2A8R - chains A and B; structure by X-ray diffraction, 2.45 A resolution.

== Chain A (and B) ==
Molecule: U8 snoRNA-binding protein X29
From: Xenopus laevis
Notes: EC 3.6.1.-; chain B of this document is another copy of the same molecule, construct and numbering; everything in this record applies to it too
Reference sequence: Q569R2 (Q569R2_XENLA); aligned to UniProt positions 1-212 over residues 1-212 (the alignment contains insertions or deletions, so no single offset holds)
Amino-acid sequence (212 residues; row label = number of the first residue in the row):
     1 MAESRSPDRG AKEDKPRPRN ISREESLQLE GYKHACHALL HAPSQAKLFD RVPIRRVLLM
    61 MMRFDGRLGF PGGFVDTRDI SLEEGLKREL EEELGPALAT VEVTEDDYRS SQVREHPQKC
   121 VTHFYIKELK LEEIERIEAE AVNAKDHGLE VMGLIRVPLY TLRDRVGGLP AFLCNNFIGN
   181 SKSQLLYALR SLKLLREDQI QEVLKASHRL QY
Disordered / not traced: 1-19, 210-212 (chain B: 1-17, 209-212)
Sequence notes: modified residue (120, 174)
Modified / non-standard residues: Cys-120 (s-(2-amino-2-oxoethyl)-l-cysteine; YCM); Cys-174 (s-(2-amino-2-oxoethyl)-l-cysteine; YCM)
Metal / ion sites: Mn2+ site 1: Gly-72, Glu-93 (together with pyrophosphate); Mn2+ site 2: Glu-89, Glu-93, Glu-150 (together with pyrophosphate)
Ligand contacts: pyrophosphate (POP): His-37, Arg-63, Phe-64, Gly-72, Gly-73, Phe-74, Glu-89, Glu-93, Glu-150

== How chain A and chain B interact ==
Pairs across the interface (67):
  Lys-47(A) / Leu-149(B)
  Leu-48(A) / Phe-64(B)  hydrophobic
  Leu-48(A) / Leu-149(B)
  Leu-48(A) / Glu-150(B)
  Phe-49(A) / Phe-64(B)  hydrophobic
  Ile-54(A) / Gly-148(B)
  Met-62(A) / Ile-155(B)  hydrophobic
  Met-62(A) / Phe-172(B)  hydrophobic
  Met-62(A) / Asn-175(B)
  Phe-64(A) / Leu-48(B)  hydrophobic
  Phe-64(A) / Phe-49(B)  hydrophobic
  Phe-64(A) / Pro-158(B)
  Phe-64(A) / Tyr-160(B)  hydrogen bond (backbone-side chain)
  Phe-64(A) / Leu-162(B)  hydrophobic
  Phe-64(A) / Gly-168(B)
  Asp-65(A) / Gly-167(B)
  Asp-65(A) / Gly-168(B)  hydrogen bond (backbone-backbone)
  Asp-65(A) / Ala-171(B)
  Gly-66(A) / Gly-168(B)
  Gly-66(A) / Phe-172(B)
  Gly-66(A) / Asn-175(B)  hydrogen bond (backbone-side chain)
  Arg-67(A) / Val-166(B)
  Arg-67(A) / Ala-171(B)
  Glu-138(A) / Val-142(B)
  Glu-138(A) / His-147(B)  salt bridge
  Ala-139(A) / Val-142(B)  hydrophobic
  Val-142(A) / Glu-138(B)
  Val-142(A) / Ala-139(B)  hydrophobic
  His-147(A) / Glu-138(B)  salt bridge
  His-147(A) / Arg-156(B)
  Gly-148(A) / Ile-54(B)
  Gly-148(A) / Arg-156(B)
  Leu-149(A) / Lys-47(B)
  Leu-149(A) / Leu-48(B)
  Met-152(A) / Ile-155(B)
  Met-152(A) / Arg-156(B)  hydrogen bond (backbone-backbone)
  Met-152(A) / Tyr-160(B)
  Gly-153(A) / Leu-154(B)
  Leu-154(A) / Gly-153(B)
  Leu-154(A) / Leu-154(B)
  Ile-155(A) / Met-62(B)  hydrophobic
  Ile-155(A) / Met-152(B)
  Ile-155(A) / Ile-155(B)  hydrophobic
  Arg-156(A) / His-147(B)
  Arg-156(A) / Gly-148(B)
  Arg-156(A) / Met-152(B)  hydrogen bond (backbone-backbone)
  Pro-158(A) / Phe-64(B)
  Tyr-160(A) / Phe-64(B)  hydrogen bond (side chain-backbone)
  Tyr-160(A) / Met-152(B)
  Leu-162(A) / Phe-64(B)  hydrophobic
  Gly-167(A) / Asp-65(B)
  Gly-168(A) / Phe-64(B)
  Gly-168(A) / Asp-65(B)  hydrogen bond (backbone-backbone)
  Ala-171(A) / Asp-65(B)
  Ala-171(A) / Gly-66(B)
  Ala-171(A) / Arg-67(B)
  Ala-171(A) / Asn-176(B)  hydrogen bond (backbone-side chain)
  Phe-172(A) / Met-62(B)  hydrophobic
  Phe-172(A) / Gly-66(B)
  Cys-174(A) / Asn-176(B)
  Asn-175(A) / Met-62(B)
  Asn-175(A) / Gly-66(B)  hydrogen bond (side chain-backbone)
  Asn-175(A) / Asn-175(B)
  Asn-175(A) / Asn-176(B)  hydrogen bond (side chain-backbone)
  Asn-176(A) / Ala-171(B)  hydrogen bond (side chain-backbone)
  Asn-176(A) / Cys-174(B)
  Asn-176(A) / Asn-175(B)  hydrogen bond (backbone-side chain)
Other interface residues (no listed pair), chain A (35 interface residues in all): Ala-46, Arg-63, Leu-68, Glu-150, Val-166
Other interface residues (no listed pair), chain B (33 interface residues in all): Leu-68

== In short ==
Chain A and chain B form an interface of 35 and 33 residues respectively, with 12 hydrogen bonds and 2 salt
bridges. Polar contacts include Glu-138(A)/His-147(B), Phe-64(A)/Tyr-160(B) and Gly-66(A)/Asn-175(B). Bound to
chain A: pyrophosphate. The Mn2+ site 1 is built by Gly-72(A) and Glu-93(A).
Both chains are U8 snoRNA-binding protein X29 (Xenopus laevis). Entry 2A8R (2.45 Angstrom Crystal Structure of
the Complex Between the Nuclear SnoRNA Decapping Nudix Hydrolase X29 and ...) was determined by X-ray
diffraction, deposited together with 2A8P, 2A8Q, 2A8S and 2A8T.
